3TKN - chains A and B of the 3 polymer chains in the assembly; structure by X-ray diffraction, 3.40 A resolution.

[Chain A]
Molecule: Nucleoporin NUP82
From: Saccharomyces cerevisiae
UniProtKB: P40368 (NUP82_YEAST); numbering as in UniProt (aligned over 1-452)
Chain sequence (452 residues; numbered 1 to 452; the number before each row is that of its first residue):
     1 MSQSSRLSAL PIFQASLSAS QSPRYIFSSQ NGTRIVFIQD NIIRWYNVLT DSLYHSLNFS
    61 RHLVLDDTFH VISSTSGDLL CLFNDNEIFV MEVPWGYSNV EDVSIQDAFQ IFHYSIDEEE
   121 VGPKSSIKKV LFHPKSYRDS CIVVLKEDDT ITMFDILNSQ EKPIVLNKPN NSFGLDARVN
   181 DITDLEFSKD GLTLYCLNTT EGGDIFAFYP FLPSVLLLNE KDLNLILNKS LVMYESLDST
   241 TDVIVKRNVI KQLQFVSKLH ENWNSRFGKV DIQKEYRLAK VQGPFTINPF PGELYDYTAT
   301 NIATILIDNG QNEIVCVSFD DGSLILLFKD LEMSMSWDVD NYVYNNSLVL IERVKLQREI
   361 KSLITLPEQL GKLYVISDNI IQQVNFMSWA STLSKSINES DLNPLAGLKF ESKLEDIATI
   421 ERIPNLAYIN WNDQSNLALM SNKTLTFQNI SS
Not modelled in the structure: 1
Sequence notes: conflict S396 (Cys in P40368)
What the authors report for this chain:
  - mutagenesis - D204A/F290A/Y295A: abolished binding to Nucleoporin 98
  - mutagenesis - L393A/I397A/L402A/L405A/F410A: abolished binding to Nucleoporin NUP159 (chain B)

[Chain B]
Molecule: Nucleoporin NUP159
From: Saccharomyces cerevisiae
UniProtKB: P40477 (NU159_YEAST); numbering as in UniProt (aligned over 1425-1460)
Chain sequence (39 residues; each row starts with the number of its first residue):
  1422 GPHSSITKDM KGFKVVEVGL AMNTKKQIGD FFKNLNMAK
Not modelled in the structure: 1422-1430, 1459-1460
Sequence notes: expression tag (1422-1424)

[How chain A and chain B interact]
Contacting residue pairs - 35 pairs, chain A then chain B:
  N228(A) with V1436(B); V1439(B)
  K229(A) with V1439(B)
  L231(A) with V1436(B), hydrophobic
  V232(A) with V1436(B); G1440(B); M1443(B), hydrophobic
  M233(A) with M1443(B), hydrophobic
  N288(A) with K1454(B)
  P289(A) with N1457(B)
  N312(A) with K1446(B)
  F328(A) with K1446(B); I1449(B), hydrophobic
  D330(A) with K1446(B); K1447(B), hydrogen bond (backbone-backbone); G1450(B); K1454(B), salt bridge
  L331(A) with K1447(B)
  E332(A) with M1443(B)
  V349(A) with G1450(B); F1453(B), hydrophobic
  L350(A) with N1457(B)
  I351(A) with F1453(B), hydrophobic
  L393(A) with I1449(B), hydrophobic
  S396(A) with T1445(B)
  I397(A) with T1445(B); I1449(B), hydrophobic
  S400(A) with L1441(B); T1445(B), hydrogen bond
  L402(A) with T1445(B); Q1448(B); I1449(B), hydrophobic
  L405(A) with F1452(B)
  F410(A) with F1453(B), hydrophobic; L1456(B), hydrophobic
Other interface residues (no listed pair), chain A (23 interface residues in all): S347

[Overview]
23 residues of chain A and 16 residues of chain B are in contact; the contacts include 2 hydrogen bonds and 1
salt bridge. Polar pairs include D330(A)-K1454(B), S400(A)-T1445(B) and D330(A)-K1447(B). From the paper:
D204A/F290A/Y295A of chain A abolish binding to Nucleoporin 98; L393A/I397A/L402A/L405A/F410A of chain A
abolish binding to Nucleoporin NUP159 (chain B).
Chain A is Nucleoporin NUP82 and chain B is Nucleoporin NUP159, both from Saccharomyces cerevisiae; the
structure, Structure of the Nup82-Nup159-Nup98 heterotrimer, was determined by X-ray diffraction.
